Entry 1QJX (X-ray diffraction, 2.80 A resolution); this record covers chains 1 and 3 of the 4 polymer chains in the assembly.

== Chain 1 ==
Protein: Protein VP1
Organism: Human rhinovirus 16
Reference sequence: Q82122 (POLG_HRV16); residues 1-285 here correspond to UniProt positions 569-853 (UniProt number = residue number + 568)
Amino-acid sequence (285 residues; numbered 1 to 285; the number before each row is that of its first residue):
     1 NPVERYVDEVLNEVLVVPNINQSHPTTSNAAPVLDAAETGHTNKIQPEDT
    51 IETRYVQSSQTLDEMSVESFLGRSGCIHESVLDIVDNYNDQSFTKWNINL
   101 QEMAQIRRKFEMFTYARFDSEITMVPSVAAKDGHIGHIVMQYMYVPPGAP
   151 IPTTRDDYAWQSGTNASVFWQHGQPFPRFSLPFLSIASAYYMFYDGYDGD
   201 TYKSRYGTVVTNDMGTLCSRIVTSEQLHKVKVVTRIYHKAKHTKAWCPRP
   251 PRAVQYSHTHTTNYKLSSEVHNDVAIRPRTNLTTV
Curated features (UniProtKB/Swiss-Prot):
  - site: Val285 (Cleavage)
Ligand contacts: win68934 (W02; 2,6-dimethyl-1-(3-[3-methyl-5-isoxazolyl]-propanyl)-4-[4-methyl-2H-tetrazol-2-yl]-phenol): Ile77, Trp96, Ile98, Asn99, Leu100, Phe118, Ile122, Met124, Tyr142, Tyr144, Ala166, Ser167, Val168, Phe179, Leu181, Leu184, Tyr190, Met192, Asn212, Met214, Leu217, Ile236, His238

== Chain 3 ==
Protein: Protein VP3
Organism: Human rhinovirus 16
Reference sequence: Q82122 (POLG_HRV16); residues 1-238 here correspond to UniProt positions 331-568 (UniProt number = residue number + 330)
Amino-acid sequence (238 residues; each row starts with the number of its first residue):
     1 GLPVYVTPGSGQFMTTDDMQSPCALPWYHPTKEIFIPGEVKNLIEMCQVD
    51 TLIPINSTQSNIGNVSMYTVTLSPQTKLAEEIFAIKVDIASHPLATTLIG
   101 EIASYFTHWTGSLRFSFMFCGTANTTLKVLLAYTPPGIGKPRSRKEAMLG
   151 THVVWDVGLQSTVSLVVPWISASQYRFTTPDTYSSAGYITCWYQTNFVVP
   201 PNTPNTAEMLCFVSGCKDFCLRMARDTDLHKQTGPITQ
Curated features (UniProtKB/Swiss-Prot):
  - region: Pro235 to Gln238 (Amphipathic alpha-helix)

== How chain 1 and chain 3 interact ==
Residue-residue contacts (174):
  Leu15(1) with Asn42(3)
  Pro18(1) with Lys217(3)
  Asn19(1) with Lys217(3), hydrogen bond (backbone-side chain)
  Ile20(1) with Lys217(3); Asp218(3)
  Val33(1) with Thr162(3); Val163(3); Ser164(3), hydrogen bond (backbone-backbone)
  Leu34(1) with Gln160(3); Thr162(3)
  Asp35(1) with Gln160(3); Ser161(3); Thr162(3), hydrogen bond (backbone-backbone)
  Ala36(1) with Ser161(3); Thr162(3)
  Ala37(1) with Met118(3), hydrophobic; Thr162(3), hydrogen bond (backbone-side chain); Phe212(3), hydrophobic
  Glu38(1) with Met118(3); Ser161(3), hydrogen bond
  Thr42(1) with Gln48(3); Val49(3); Asp50(3), hydrogen bond (side chain-backbone); Arg114(3); Ser214(3)
  Asn43(1) with Arg114(3), hydrogen bond (backbone-side chain); Ser164(3), hydrogen bond
  Lys44(1) with Gln48(3), hydrogen bond (side chain-backbone); Arg114(3)
  Ile45(1) with Arg114(3), hydrogen bond (backbone-side chain); Ser164(3)
  Gln46(1) with Arg114(3); Cys216(3); Lys217(3), hydrogen bond (side chain-backbone)
  Pro47(1) with Ser112(3); Val166(3), hydrophobic; Cys216(3)
  Glu48(1) with Lys217(3), salt bridge
  Thr50(1) with Val166(3)
  Ile51(1) with Pro168(3), hydrophobic
  Gln60(1) with Gln174(3), hydrogen bond; Tyr175(3); Cys220(3)
  Thr61(1) with Cys220(3), hydrogen bond (backbone-side chain)
  Leu62(1) with Asn42(3), hydrogen bond (backbone-side chain); Cys220(3), hydrophobic
  Glu64(1) with Phe106(3); Arg222(3); Met223(3), hydrogen bond (side chain-backbone); Ala224(3), hydrogen bond (side chain-backbone)
  Met65(1) with Asn42(3); Leu43(3), hydrogen bond (backbone-backbone); Ile44(3); Leu221(3), hydrogen bond (side chain-backbone)
  Ser66(1) with Lys41(3); Asn42(3)
  Val67(1) with Val40(3); Lys41(3), hydrogen bond (backbone-backbone)
  Phe70(1) with Leu43(3), hydrophobic; Tyr105(3), hydrophobic
  Arg73(1) with Thr15(3); Thr16(3); Ala224(3)
  Ser74(1) with Phe13(3); Thr15(3), hydrogen bond (backbone-backbone)
  Gln101(1) with Ile236(3)
  Glu102(1) with Gln232(3), hydrogen bond (backbone-side chain); Ile236(3)
  Met103(1) with Gln232(3)
  Ala104(1) with His230(3); Gln232(3), hydrogen bond (backbone-side chain); Ile236(3)
  Gln105(1) with Asp226(3)
  Arg107(1) with Ile236(3)
  Arg108(1) with Glu101(3), salt bridge; Tyr105(3), hydrogen bond; Thr227(3); His230(3)
  Lys109(1) with Tyr105(3)
  Met112(1) with Met46(3), hydrophobic; Ile102(3), hydrophobic
  Arg117(1) with Thr31(3), hydrogen bond (side chain-backbone); Lys32(3); Glu33(3)
  Glu121(1) with Met19(3)
  Thr123(1) with Phe13(3)
  Val125(1) with Phe13(3), hydrophobic
  Ala166(1) with Ala24(3)
  Phe176(1) with Gly11(3); Phe13(3), hydrophobic
  Arg178(1) with Phe13(3); Asp17(3), salt bridge; Met19(3); Ser21(3)
  Phe179(1) with Ser21(3); Pro22(3); Ala24(3), hydrophobic
  Ser180(1) with Ser21(3), hydrogen bond; Pro22(3), hydrogen bond (backbone-backbone); Cys23(3); Ala24(3), hydrogen bond (backbone-backbone)
  Leu181(1) with Ala24(3), hydrophobic
  Pro182(1) with Cys23(3); Tyr28(3), hydrophobic
  Phe183(1) with Tyr28(3)
  Leu184(1) with Leu25(3), hydrophobic; Tyr28(3), hydrogen bond (backbone-side chain)
  Ser185(1) with Thr31(3), hydrogen bond (backbone-side chain)
  Ile186(1) with Thr31(3)
  Ala187(1) with Thr31(3), hydrogen bond (backbone-side chain)
  Ser188(1) with Lys32(3), hydrogen bond (side chain-backbone); Ile34(3)
  Tyr237(1) with Phe13(3), hydrophobic
  Lys239(1) with Asp17(3), hydrogen bond (side chain-backbone)
  Lys244(1) with Glu33(3), salt bridge; Glu39(3)
  Ala245(1) with Glu39(3); Val40(3), hydrogen bond (backbone-backbone)
  Trp246(1) with Ile36(3), hydrogen bond (side chain-backbone); Pro37(3); Gly38(3); Glu39(3)
  Cys247(1) with Pro37(3), hydrogen bond (side chain-backbone); Gly38(3), hydrogen bond (backbone-backbone)
  Pro248(1) with Val40(3); Met46(3), hydrophobic
  Pro251(1) with Leu98(3); Glu101(3)
  Arg252(1) with His230(3)
  Val254(1) with His230(3), hydrogen bond (backbone-side chain)
  Gln255(1) with His230(3); Lys231(3); Thr233(3), hydrogen bond
  Tyr256(1) with His230(3); Ile236(3), hydrophobic
  Ser257(1) with Ile236(3); Thr237(3)
  His258(1) with Ile236(3); Thr237(3), hydrogen bond (side chain-backbone); Gln238(3)
  Thr259(1) with Ile236(3); Thr237(3), hydrogen bond (backbone-backbone); Gln238(3)
  Val270(1) with Ile62(3)
  His271(1) with Gln59(3); Ile62(3)
  Ala275(1) with His92(3); Leu229(3)
  Ile276(1) with Ser57(3); Ile62(3), hydrophobic; Thr96(3)
  Arg277(1) with His92(3), hydrogen bond
  Pro278(1) with Ser57(3); Gln59(3); Ile62(3), hydrophobic
  Arg279(1) with Ile55(3), hydrogen bond (side chain-backbone); Ser57(3), hydrogen bond (backbone-backbone); Thr58(3); Ala84(3), hydrogen bond (side chain-backbone); Ile85(3)
  Asn281(1) with Thr58(3)
  Leu282(1) with Ile55(3); Asn56(3); Ile82(3); Phe83(3); Ala84(3), hydrogen bond (backbone-backbone)
  Thr283(1) with Glu81(3); Phe83(3); Ala84(3)
  Val285(1) with Ala84(3); Ile85(3); Lys86(3); Lys140(3); Tyr188(3), hydrophobic
Interface residues without a listed pair, chain 1 (91 interface residues in all): Val17, Asn21, Phe113, Tyr115, Pro175, Ala189, Lys241, Val274, Thr280, Thr284
Interface residues without a listed pair, chain 3 (95 interface residues in all): Met14, Asp18, Pro30, Cys47, Gly63, Met67, Val70, Pro93, Thr110, Thr151, Trp155, Asp156, Phe219

== In short ==
Chain 1 and chain 3 form an interface of 91 and 95 residues respectively; the contacts include 45 hydrogen
bonds and 4 salt bridges. Polar pairs include Glu48(1)-Lys217(3), Arg108(1)-Glu101(3) and Arg178(1)-Asp17(3).
Bound to chain 1: win68934.
Here chain 1 is Protein VP1 and chain 3 is Protein VP3, both from Human rhinovirus 16. Entry 1QJX (Human
rhinovirus 16 coat protein in complex with antiviral compound WIN68934) was determined by X-ray diffraction
(same publication as 1QJU and 1QJY).
